PDB entry 7TUD | X-ray diffraction, 1.45 A resolution | chains A and B of the 4 polymer chains in the assembly

Chain A:
Protein: HLA class I histocompatibility antigen, B alpha chain
Organism: Homo sapiens
Notes: engineered mutation(s): T73C
Sequence (274 residues; each row starts with the number of its first residue):
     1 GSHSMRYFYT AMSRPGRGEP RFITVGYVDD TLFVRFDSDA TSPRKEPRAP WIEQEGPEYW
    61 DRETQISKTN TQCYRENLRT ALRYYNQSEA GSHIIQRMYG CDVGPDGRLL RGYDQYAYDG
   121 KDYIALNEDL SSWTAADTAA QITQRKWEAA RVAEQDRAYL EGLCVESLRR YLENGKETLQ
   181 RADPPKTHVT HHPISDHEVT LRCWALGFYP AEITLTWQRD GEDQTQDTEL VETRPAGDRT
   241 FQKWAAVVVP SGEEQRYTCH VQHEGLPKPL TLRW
Disulfides: Cys101-Cys164, Cys203-Cys259
What the authors report for this chain:
  - post-translational modification sites: Asn86 (citing earlier work)

Chain B:
Protein: Beta-2-microglobulin
Organism: Homo sapiens
UniProt: P61769 (B2MG_HUMAN); residues 1-99 here correspond to UniProt positions 21-119 (UniProt number = residue number + 20)
Sequence (100 residues; numbered 0 to 99; the number before each row is that of its first residue; numbering starts at 0):
     0 MIQRTPKIQV YSRHPAENGK SNFLNCYVSG FHPSDIEVDL LKNGERIEKV EHSDLSFSKD
    60 WSFYLLYYTE FTPTEKDEYA CRVNHVTLSQ PKIVKWDRDM
Sequence notes: initiating methionine (0)
Disulfides: Cys25-Cys80
Curated features (UniProtKB/Swiss-Prot):
  - modified residue: Gln2 (Pyrrolidone carboxylic acid)
  - glycosylation: Ile1 (N-linked (Glc) (glycation) isoleucine), Lys19 (N-linked (Glc) (glycation) lysine), Lys41 (N-linked (Glc) (glycation) lysine), Lys48 (N-linked (Glc) (glycation) lysine), Lys58 (N-linked (Glc) (glycation) lysine), Lys91 (N-linked (Glc) (glycation) lysine), Lys94 (N-linked (Glc) (glycation) lysine)

How chain A and chain B interact:
Pairs across the interface - 67 pairs, chain A then chain B:
  Phe8(A) - Phe56(B)  hydrophobic
  Tyr9(A) - Phe56(B)
  Thr10(A) - Leu54(B)
  Thr10(A) - Phe56(B)
  Thr10(A) - Phe62(B)
  Met12(A) - Ser33(B)  hydrogen bond
  Met12(A) - Leu54(B)  hydrophobic
  Arg17(A) - Asp34(B)  salt bridge
  Ile23(A) - Leu54(B)  hydrophobic
  Val25(A) - Asp53(B)
  Val25(A) - Leu54(B)
  Val25(A) - Ser55(B)
  Tyr27(A) - Ser55(B)  hydrogen bond
  Tyr27(A) - Tyr63(B)  hydrogen bond
  Leu32(A) - Asp53(B)
  Arg35(A) - Asp53(B)  salt bridge
  Arg48(A) - Asp53(B)  salt bridge
  His93(A) - Met0(B)
  Ile94(A) - His31(B)
  Ile94(A) - Pro32(B)  hydrophobic
  Ile94(A) - Ser33(B)
  Ile94(A) - Phe62(B)  hydrophobic
  Gln96(A) - His31(B)  hydrogen bond
  Gln96(A) - Phe56(B)
  Gln96(A) - Trp60(B)  hydrogen bond (side chain-backbone)
  Gln96(A) - Phe62(B)
  Arg97(A) - Phe56(B)
  Arg97(A) - Trp60(B)
  Met98(A) - Trp60(B)
  Gln115(A) - Trp60(B)
  Tyr116(A) - Trp60(B)
  Ala117(A) - Trp60(B)  hydrophobic
  Asp119(A) - Met0(B)
  Asp119(A) - His31(B)
  Gly120(A) - Arg3(B)  hydrogen bond (backbone-side chain)
  Gly120(A) - His31(B)  hydrogen bond (backbone-side chain)
  Gly120(A) - Asp59(B)
  Gly120(A) - Trp60(B)
  Asp122(A) - Trp60(B)  hydrogen bond
  His192(A) - Asp98(B)  salt bridge
  Arg202(A) - Asp98(B)  hydrogen bond (side chain-backbone)
  Trp204(A) - Asp98(B)
  Trp204(A) - Met99(B)
  Val231(A) - Gln8(B)
  Glu232(A) - Lys6(B)  salt bridge
  Glu232(A) - Gln8(B)  hydrogen bond (backbone-side chain)
  Glu232(A) - Tyr26(B)  hydrogen bond
  Glu232(A) - Ser28(B)  hydrogen bond
  Thr233(A) - Tyr26(B)
  Arg234(A) - Gln8(B)  hydrogen bond
  Arg234(A) - Tyr10(B)
  Arg234(A) - Tyr26(B)
  Arg234(A) - Met99(B)  hydrogen bond (side chain-backbone)
  Pro235(A) - Tyr10(B)  hydrogen bond (backbone-side chain)
  Pro235(A) - Asn24(B)
  Pro235(A) - Tyr26(B)
  Pro235(A) - Leu65(B)  hydrophobic
  Ala236(A) - Arg12(B)  hydrogen bond (backbone-side chain)
  Ala236(A) - Asn24(B)  hydrogen bond (backbone-side chain)
  Gly237(A) - Arg12(B)  hydrogen bond (backbone-side chain)
  Gly237(A) - Leu65(B)
  Asp238(A) - Arg12(B)
  Asp238(A) - His13(B)
  Gln242(A) - Tyr10(B)
  Gln242(A) - Ser11(B)  hydrogen bond (side chain-backbone)
  Gln242(A) - Arg12(B)  hydrogen bond (side chain-backbone)
  Trp244(A) - Met99(B)  hydrogen bond (side chain-backbone)
Also at the interface, not in a pair above, chain A (39 interface residues in all): Ser92, Lys121, Leu206, Glu229
Also at the interface, not in a pair above, chain B (28 interface residues in all): Ile1, Pro14

Summary:
Chain A and chain B form an interface of 39 and 28 residues respectively, with 21 hydrogen bonds and 5 salt
bridges. Among the polar pairs are Arg17(A)-Asp34(B), Arg35(A)-Asp53(B) and Arg48(A)-Asp53(B). From the paper:
a modification site at Asn86(A).
Chain A is HLA class I histocompatibility antigen, B alpha chain and chain B is Beta-2-microglobulin, both
from Homo sapiens; the structure, Crystal structure of HLA-B*44:05 (T73C) with 6mer EEFGRC and dipeptide GL,
was determined by X-ray diffraction together with 7TUC, 7TUE and 7TUF from the same study.
